Entry 7LIH (electron microscopy, 4.40 A resolution (low resolution: residue-level contacts below are approximate; hydrogen-bond / salt-bridge calls are withheld)); this record covers chains M and D of the 12 polymer chains in the assembly.

== Chain M (and D) ==
Name: E2 protein
Source organism: Mayaro virus
Notes: chain D of this document is another copy of the same molecule, construct and numbering; everything in this record applies to it too
UniProt: A0A0P0BWJ4 (A0A0P0BWJ4_9VIRU); residues 7-416 here correspond to UniProt positions 331-740 (UniProt number = residue number + 324)
Chain sequence (410 residues; numbered 7 to 416; the number before each row is that of its first residue):
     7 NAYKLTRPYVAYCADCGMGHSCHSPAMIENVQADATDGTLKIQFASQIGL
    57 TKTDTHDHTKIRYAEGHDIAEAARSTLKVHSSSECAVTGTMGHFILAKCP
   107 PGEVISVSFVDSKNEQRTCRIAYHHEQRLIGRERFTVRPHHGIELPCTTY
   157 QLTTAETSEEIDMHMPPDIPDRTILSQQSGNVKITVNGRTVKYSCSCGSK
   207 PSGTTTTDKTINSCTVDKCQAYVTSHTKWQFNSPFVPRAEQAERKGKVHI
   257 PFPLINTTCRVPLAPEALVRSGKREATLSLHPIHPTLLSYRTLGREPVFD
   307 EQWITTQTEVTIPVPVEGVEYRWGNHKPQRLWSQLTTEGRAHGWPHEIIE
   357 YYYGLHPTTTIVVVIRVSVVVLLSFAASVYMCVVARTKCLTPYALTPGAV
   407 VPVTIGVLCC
Disordered / not traced: 204-206
Construct notes: conflict Ile371 (Val695 in A0A0P0BWJ4), Arg372 (Ala696 in A0A0P0BWJ4), Phe381 (Val705 in A0A0P0BWJ4), Thr393 (Asn717 in A0A0P0BWJ4)
Disulfides: Cys22-Cys28, Cys91-Cys105, Cys153-Cys265, Cys201-Cys225, Cys203-Cys220

== How chain M and chain D interact ==
Contacting residue pairs (18; chain M residue first):
  Tyr18(M) with His146(D); Arg266(D)
  Ala20(M) with Arg144(D)
  Asp21(M) with Val143(D); Arg144(D)
  Met24(M) with Thr94(D)
  His26(M) with Arg144(D)
  Ser27(M) with Arg144(D)
  His86(M) with Glu90(D)
  Ser88(M) with Ser89(D)
  Ser89(M) with Ser89(D)
  Glu90(M) with Glu90(D)
  Glu109(M) with Thr142(D)
  Val110(M) with Thr142(D); Val143(D)
  Arg126(M) with Val143(D)
  Ile127(M) with Val143(D)
  Ala128(M) with Val143(D)
Interface residues without a listed pair, chain M (17 interface residues in all): Gly25, Phe241
Interface residues without a listed pair, chain D (11 interface residues in all): Val93, Lys104, Pro145

== Summary ==
Chain M and chain D form an interface of 17 and 11 residues respectively.
Both chains are E2 protein (Mayaro virus). Entry 7LIH (CryoEM structure of Mayaro virus icosahedral subunit)
was determined by electron microscopy.
